6EV2 - chains A and B; structure by X-ray diffraction, 2.40 A resolution.

Chain A:
Molecule: Heavy chain
From: Mus musculus
Chain sequence (222 residues; numbered 1 to 222; the number before each row is that of its first residue):
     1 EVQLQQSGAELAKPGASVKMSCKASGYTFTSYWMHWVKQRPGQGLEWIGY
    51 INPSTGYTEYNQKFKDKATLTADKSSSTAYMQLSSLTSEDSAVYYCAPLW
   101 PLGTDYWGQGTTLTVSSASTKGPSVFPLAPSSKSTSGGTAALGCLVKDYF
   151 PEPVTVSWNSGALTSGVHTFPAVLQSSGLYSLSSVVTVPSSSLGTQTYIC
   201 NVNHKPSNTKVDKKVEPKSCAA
Unresolved in the structure: 221-222
Cystine bridges: C22-C96, C144-C200
Residues lining bound ligands: beta-D-glucopyranose (BGC): L102, G103, T104, D105
From the paper describing this entry:
  - binding site for beta-D-glucopyranose: D105
  - mutagenesis - D105A: abolished binding to SCH
  - conformationally variable residues (side-chain flip): W100

Chain B:
Molecule: Light chain
From: Mus musculus
Chain sequence (217 residues; each row starts with the number of its first residue):
     1 DIVLTQSPAIMSASPGEKVTMTCSASSSVSYMHWYQQKSGTSPKRWIYDT
    51 SKLASGVPARFSGSGSGTSYSLTISSMEAEDAATYYCQQWSSNPPTFGAG
   101 TKLELKRTVAAPSVFIFPPSDEQLKSGTASVVCLLNNFYPREAKVQWKVD
   151 NALQSGNSQESVTEQDSKDSTYSLSSTLTLSKADYEKHKVYACEVTHQGL
   201 RSPVTKSFNRGECAAAH
Cystine bridges: C23-C87, C133-C193
Residues lining bound ligands: beta-D-glucopyranose (BGC): R45, Y48, A54, S55
From the paper describing this entry:
  - conformationally variable residues (side-chain flip): D49, W90

Interface between chain A and chain B:
Inter-chain disulfides: C220(A)-C213(B)
Residue-residue contacts (69; chain A residue first):
  W33(A) - W90(B)  hydrophobic
  H35(A) - W90(B)
  Q39(A) - Q37(B)  hydrogen bond
  Q39(A) - Y86(B)  hydrogen bond
  L45(A) - Y86(B)  hydrophobic
  L45(A) - F97(B)
  W47(A) - P94(B)  hydrophobic
  W47(A) - P95(B)
  N61(A) - P94(B)
  Y95(A) - Q37(B)  hydrogen bond
  Y95(A) - T41(B)
  Y95(A) - S42(B)
  Y95(A) - P43(B)
  L99(A) - Y35(B)
  L99(A) - R45(B)  hydrogen bond (backbone-side chain)
  W100(A) - W90(B)  hydrophobic
  L102(A) - R45(B)
  L102(A) - Y48(B)  hydrophobic
  T104(A) - R45(B)  hydrogen bond (backbone-side chain)
  D105(A) - K44(B)
  D105(A) - R45(B)  salt bridge
  D105(A) - A54(B)
  D105(A) - S55(B)
  Y106(A) - K44(B)  hydrogen bond
  W107(A) - Y35(B)  hydrophobic
  W107(A) - P43(B)
  G108(A) - S42(B)  hydrogen bond (backbone-side chain)
  Q109(A) - S42(B)
  V125(A) - E122(B)
  F126(A) - S120(B)
  F126(A) - E122(B)
  F126(A) - Q123(B)
  P127(A) - S120(B)
  L128(A) - F117(B)
  L128(A) - V132(B)  hydrophobic
  A129(A) - F117(B)
  K133(A) - F115(B)
  K133(A) - I116(B)  hydrogen bond (backbone-backbone)
  K133(A) - S207(B)
  K133(A) - F208(B)
  S134(A) - F115(B)
  S134(A) - F117(B)
  T135(A) - F115(B)
  S136(A) - F115(B)
  A141(A) - F115(B)  hydrophobic
  A141(A) - F117(B)
  L142(A) - F117(B)  hydrophobic
  L145(A) - S130(B)
  K147(A) - Q123(B)
  H168(A) - N136(B)
  H168(A) - N137(B)  hydrogen bond
  H168(A) - S173(B)  hydrogen bond
  F170(A) - L134(B)  hydrophobic
  F170(A) - S161(B)
  F170(A) - T163(B)
  F170(A) - S173(B)
  F170(A) - L174(B)
  F170(A) - S175(B)
  P171(A) - S161(B)  hydrogen bond (backbone-side chain)
  P171(A) - V162(B)
  V173(A) - S161(B)
  V185(A) - L134(B)  hydrophobic
  T187(A) - N136(B)
  K213(A) - E122(B)  salt bridge
  K218(A) - C213(B)  hydrogen bond
  K218(A) - A214(B)
  S219(A) - A214(B)  hydrogen bond (backbone-backbone)
  C220(A) - E212(B)
  C220(A) - C213(B)  disulfide
Interface residues without a listed pair, chain A (49 interface residues in all): V37, Q43, G44, Y50, E59, P98, G103, G110, T139, S183
Interface residues without a listed pair, chain B (46 interface residues in all): N93, G98, A99, S113, S126, Q159, E160, D166, T179

In short:
The interface between chain A and chain B involves 49 residues on one side and 46 on the other; the contacts
include 1 disulfide bond, 13 hydrogen bonds and 2 salt bridges. Among the polar pairs are D105(A)-R45(B),
K213(A)-E122(B) and Q39(A)-Q37(B). From the paper: a binding site for beta-D-glucopyranose at D105(A); D105A
of chain A abolishes binding to SCH.
Here chain A is Heavy chain and chain B is Light chain, both from Mus musculus. Entry 6EV2 (Crystal structure
of antibody against schizophyllan in complex with laminarihexaose) was determined by X-ray diffraction
together with 6EV1 from the same study.
